PDB entry 5GSE | X-ray diffraction, 3.14 A resolution | chains E and J of the 16 polymer chains in the assembly

[Chain E]
Molecule: Histone H3.1
From: Homo sapiens
UniProtKB: P68431 (H31_HUMAN); residues 0-135 here correspond to UniProt positions 1-136 (UniProt number = residue number + 1)
Chain sequence (139 residues; numbered -3 to 135; the number before each row is that of its first residue; numbers below 1 keep their minus sign (Gly-3 is residue -3)):
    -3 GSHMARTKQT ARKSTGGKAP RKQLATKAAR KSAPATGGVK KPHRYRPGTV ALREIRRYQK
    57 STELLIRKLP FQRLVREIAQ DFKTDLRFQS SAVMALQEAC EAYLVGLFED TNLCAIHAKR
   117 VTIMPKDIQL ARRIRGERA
Not modelled in the structure: -3 to 37, 135
Construct notes: expression tag (-3 to -1)

[Chain J]
Molecule: 250-nt DNA strand
From: synthetic construct
Sequence (250 nucleotides; numbered 1 to 250; the number before each row is that of its first residue):
     1 ATCGAGAATC CCGGTGCCGA GGCCGCTCAA TTGGTCGTAG ACAGCTCTAG CACCGCTTAA
    61 ACGCACGTAC GCGCTGTCCC CCGCGTTTTA ACCGCCAAGG GGATTACTCC CTAGTCTCCA
   121 GGCTCGAGCT CAATTGGTCG TAGACAGCTC TAGCACCGCT TAAACGCACG TACGCGCTGT
   181 CCCCCGCGTT TTAACCGCCA AGGGGATTAC TCCCTAGTCT CCAGGCACGT GTCAGATATA
   241 TACATCCGAT
Not modelled in the structure: 116-120
Modified / non-standard residues: 5CM (5-methyl-2'-deoxy-cytidine-5'-monophosphate) at position 119; 5CM (5-methyl-2'-deoxy-cytidine-5'-monophosphate) at position 222

[Chain E / chain J interface]
Residue-residue contacts (22; chain E residue first):
  Tyr41(E) - DC246(J)  phosphate contact
  Tyr41(E) - DC247(J)  phosphate contact
  Arg42(E) - DT171(J)  sugar contact
  Arg42(E) - DA172(J)  salt bridge to the phosphate
  Arg42(E) - DC247(J)  hydrogen bond to the phosphate
  Arg42(E) - DG248(J)  salt bridge to the phosphate
  Pro43(E) - DA172(J)  sugar contact
  Thr45(E) - DC246(J)  phosphate contact
  Thr45(E) - DC247(J)  hydrogen bond to the phosphate
  Arg63(E) - DA164(J)  salt bridge to the phosphate
  Arg72(E) - DC154(J)  salt bridge to the phosphate
  Arg83(E) - DG153(J)  phosphate contact
  Arg83(E) - DC154(J)  phosphate contact
  Phe84(E) - DG153(J)  sugar contact
  Phe84(E) - DC154(J)  hydrogen bond to the phosphate
  Gln85(E) - DG153(J)  phosphate contact
  Ser86(E) - DG153(J)  phosphate contact
  Arg116(E) - DG174(J)  phosphate contact
  Val117(E) - DG174(J)  hydrogen bond to the phosphate
  Thr118(E) - DC173(J)  hydrogen bond to the phosphate
  Thr118(E) - DG174(J)  hydrogen bond to the phosphate
  Met120(E) - DC175(J)  phosphate contact
Other interface residues (no listed pair), chain E (17 interface residues in all): His39, Arg40, Leu82

[Overview]
17 residues of chain E face 11 of chain J across their interface, with 6 hydrogen bonds and 4 salt bridges.
Among the polar pairs are Arg42(E)-DC247(J), Thr45(E)-DC247(J) and Phe84(E)-DC154(J).
Here chain E is Histone H3.1 (Homo sapiens) and chain J is a 250-nt DNA strand (synthetic construct). Entry
5GSE (Crystal structure of unusual nucleosome) was determined by X-ray diffraction.
